PDB entry 9E6Q | electron microscopy, 1.95 A resolution | chains 1 and AM of the 40 polymer chains in the assembly

Chain 1:
Molecule: 23S rRNA
Organism: Pyrobaculum calidifontis JCM 11548
Sequence (3024 nucleotides; numbered 1 to 3024; the number before each row is that of its first residue):
     1 UAGGCAAAGCCGCCCGGUGGAUGGCUCGGCUCGGGCGXCGAAGAAGGGCG
    51 UGGCAAGCUGCGAUAAGCCCGGGGUAGCXGCAGGCAGGCUUAGAACCCGG
   101 GAUCCCCGAAUGGGGCUUCCUGCCGGGGCCGAAUAGGCCCCGGCGCCCCG
   151 UAAGGGGCGGGAACGCGGGGAAAGGAAACAUCUUAGUACCCGCAGGAAGG
   201 GAAGCCAACAGGGACCCCCUGAGUAGGGGCGACCGAAAGGGGGAUAGCCC
   251 AAACCAAAUCCUCGCGGGACAACCGUGGGGAGAUGUGGGGCUUGGGCCCG
   301 GGCAACCGCCGGCGGGCGGUAGCCGAAGUGGGCUGGAAUGCCCCGCCGUA
   351 GAGGGUGAUAGCCCCGUAGGCGAAACCGCCCGUGGCGGAGUCCCGGGGUC
   401 CCGGAGUACCUCGGCUUAGUUUUGCCGGGGGAACGCGCCGGCCACUGGCC
   451 GGCAAGGCUAAGCACGUCCCGAGUCCGAUAGCGCACUAGUACCGUGAGGG
   501 AAAGCUGAAAAGAACCCCGGAAGGGGGGUGAAAAGAGCCUGAAACCGGGC
   551 GGCUACAGUGGGGCAGGCCCGAAAGGAUGCCCCCUCCCGAAGGAAACCCC
   601 GGUGACGGGGGAGUACGAGGGAGGGGGUCCAGGGUCUGCCCUUACGUCUA
   651 GAAACACGGGCCGGGGAGUUCACGGCCGUGGCGAGCCUAAGGGGUUCAAC
   701 CCCGGAGGCGUAGGGAAACCGACAGCCCGCAGCGGGGCAACCCGCGAGGG
   751 GCGGGGUCUUAAAGGGCCCGUAGUCACGGCCGUGAGACCAGAAACCGGGC
   801 GAUCUAGCCCUGGGCAGGGUGAAGCGGGGCGAAAGCCCCGUGGAGGCCCG
   851 AAGGGGUUCUGAUGUGCAAAUCGUUCCCAUGACCUGGGGCUAGGGGCAAA
   901 AGACCAAUCAAGCCCGGUGAUAGCUGGUUCCCCCCGAAGCGGGUCUCAGC
   951 CCGGCCUCCCCGGAGGCGGCCGGCGGGGUAGAGUACUGAUCGGGGGUGCG
  1001 GGAGCCGAAAGGCUCCGGCCCCCGGUCAAACUCCGAACCUGCCAGCGCCG
  1051 UAGAAGGGGGGAGGCGGGGGCGGUGGGGUAAGCCUCCGCUCCGAGACGGG
  1101 AACAACCGAGACCGGGGUUAAGGCCCCCAAGUGCGGGCUUAGUGUCAAUC
  1151 UAAAAGGGCGUCCCCCGCCCAAGACAGCGGGGCCGUGGGCCUAACAGCAG
  1201 CCAUCGGCUAAGCAACGCGUAACAGCGGACCCGCCGAGGCGGGGGGCCCC
  1251 GAAGAUGUACAGGGACUAAGCCCGCCGCCGAGACCCCGGCCCGCGGGCCG
  1301 UUGGCCCGCGUGGGGUAGGGGGGCGCGGCCGUGGGGCAGAAGCCGGGCCG
  1351 UGAGGUCCGGUGGACCCGCGGCCGACGAAGAUCCCGGCGGUAGUAGCAGC
  1401 GAAGAGGGGUGAGAAGCCCCUCCGCCGGAAAGGACCAGGGUUUCCUGGCA
  1451 ACUUCAAUAGGCCAGGAGUUAGCCGGUCCUAAGGCGGGGCCUAAUAGGCA
  1501 CCCGCCGAAAGGGAAACGGGUUAAUAUUCCCGUGCCGCGGGGGUAGGUUC
  1551 UGCGGCAACGCAGGCCCCGUCCCCGACGCCUCGGGAUAGGGCGGGCGGGA
  1601 CUGCCGUCCCGCUUAACCGUCGAAGGCCGGGGAGUGCCGUAAUGGCGAGA
  1651 ACCGGCCGAAGGCGGGAAUAGCCGGGGGUUUCCCCGGUCCGCCCGACUCC
  1701 UGGGGCCCGUGAAAAGGGGACGGGGAACGAGCCCCCGCGCCCGUACCGAG
  1751 AACCGACGCAGGUGCUCCUGGGUGAGAAGCCCAAGGCGGCUCGGGUGACC
  1801 CCGGGCCAGGGAACUCGGCAAAUUGGCCCCGUAACUUCGGGAGAAGGGGU
  1851 GCCUGCGGUCUUGGGGUAUACCCCCGGGACCGCAGGUCGCAGUGGCAAGG
  1901 GGGACCUGACUGUUUAACAAAAACAUAGGUCCCCGCGAGCCCGUAAGGGU
  1951 GUGUACGGGGGCUGAAUCCUGGCCACUGGCGGUACGUGAXCCCCGGGUAC
  2001 AACCGGGCGAXGCGCXGCUGAAGGCCGGGGGUAACUCUGACCCUCUUAAG
  2051 GUAGCXAAXUGCCUUGCCGGGUAAGUUCCGGCGUGCAUGAAUGGAUCAAC
  2101 GAGGUCCCCACUGUCCCGGCCCGGGGCCCGGCGAACCCACCUCCAGGUGC
  2151 ACAGUCCUGGGACCCCCGACGGGGCGAGAAGUCCCUAUGGAGCUUCACAG
  2201 CAGCCUGUCGUUGCGGGGGGGCGGGGGGUGCAGAGCGUAGGUGGGAGCGA
  2251 UGAAACGGGGUCUCCGGGCCCCGUGGAUGCGACCCUGGAACACCACCCAC
  2301 UCUCCGCCCCUCCGCUUACCCGCCGCAAGGCGGGGACAGCGGCAGGCGGG
  2351 CUGUUCGGCUGGGGCGGCACACCCCUGAAAAGAUAUCGGGGGUGCCCAAA
  2401 GCUCGGCUCAGGCGGGUCAGAAAUCCGCCGUAGAGUGUAAGGGCAAAAGC
  2451 CGGGCUGACUGGGCCCUUGAACGCAAGGGGCCCAGGCGGGAAACCGGGGC
  2501 CUAGAGAACGCUCGUGCCCCCACCAGUGGGGGCCGGGCAUGACAGAAAAG
  2551 UUACCCUAGGAAUAACCGGCUCGUCGCGGGUGAGAGUCCCCAUCGACCCC
  2601 GCGGUUUGGUACCCAGACGUCGUCUCUUCCCAUCCUGGCGGUGCAGCAGC
  2651 CGCCAAGGGUGGGGCUGCCCGCCCAUUAAAGGGGAACGUGXGAUGGGUUC
  2701 AGACCGUCGCGAGACAGGUCGGUCUCUACCUGUCGGGGGCGCUGGCCGCC
  2751 UGAGGGGAAGGUGCCCUCAGUACGAGAGGAACGGGGCGCCGCGGCCUCUA
  2801 GUGUACCGGUUGUCCGGCAGGGCACUGCCGGGCAGCCACGCCGUGGGGGA
  2851 UAACCGCUGAAAGCAUCUAAGCGGGAAGCCCUCCCCGAGACGAGGCGGCC
  2901 GUUGCCCUGGGGGCAACCCCGGGGCACGAGGGCUCCXGUAGAAGACGGGG
  2951 UUGAUGGGGGGGCGGUGUAACCCCCGAGGGUUUCCCGAGGGGAGAGCCGG
  3001 CCCCUCCCAAUCGCCCGAGCGUXC
Not modelled in the structure: 996-1019, 1178-1233, 2032-2040, 2218-2310
Modified / non-standard residues: 5MC (5-methylcytidine-5'-monophosphate) at position 38, B8T (4-methyl, cytidine-5'-monophosphate) at position 79, OMC (o2'-methylycytidine-5'-monophosphate) at position 492, OMC (o2'-methylycytidine-5'-monophosphate) at position 493, OMC (o2'-methylycytidine-5'-monophosphate) at position 673, OMC (o2'-methylycytidine-5'-monophosphate) at position 872, OMU (o2'-methyluridine 5'-monophosphate) at position 875, OMG (o2'-methylguanosine-5'-monophosphate) at position 902, OMU (o2'-methyluridine 5'-monophosphate) at position 908, OMC (o2'-methylycytidine-5'-monophosphate) at position 1816, PSU (pseudouridine-5'-monophosphate) at position 1911, OMG (o2'-methylguanosine-5'-monophosphate) at position 1947, OMG (o2'-methylguanosine-5'-monophosphate) at position 1949, OMG (o2'-methylguanosine-5'-monophosphate) at position 1957, OMG (o2'-methylguanosine-5'-monophosphate) at position 1971, OMC (o2'-methylycytidine-5'-monophosphate) at position 1976, PSU (pseudouridine-5'-monophosphate) at position 1987, A2M (2'-O-methyladenosine 5'-(dihydrogen phosphate)) at position 1990, A2M (2'-O-methyladenosine 5'-(dihydrogen phosphate)) at position 2011, 4AC (N(4)-acetylcytidine-5'-monophosphate) at position 2016, OMG (o2'-methylguanosine-5'-monophosphate) at position 2017, OMC (o2'-methylycytidine-5'-monophosphate) at position 2018, PSU (pseudouridine-5'-monophosphate) at position 2044, 5MC (5-methylcytidine-5'-monophosphate) at position 2056, A2M (2'-O-methyladenosine 5'-(dihydrogen phosphate)) at position 2059, OMG (o2'-methylguanosine-5'-monophosphate) at position 2066, OMG (o2'-methylguanosine-5'-monophosphate) at position 2071, OMU (o2'-methyluridine 5'-monophosphate) at position 2077, OMU (o2'-methyluridine 5'-monophosphate) at position 2088, OMG (o2'-methylguanosine-5'-monophosphate) at position 2103, OMG (o2'-methylguanosine-5'-monophosphate) at position 2104, OMC (o2'-methylycytidine-5'-monophosphate) at position 2115, OMC (o2'-methylycytidine-5'-monophosphate) at position 2116, OMC (o2'-methylycytidine-5'-monophosphate) at position 2143, OMU (o2'-methyluridine 5'-monophosphate) at position 2155, OMG (o2'-methylguanosine-5'-monophosphate) at position 2176, OMG (o2'-methylguanosine-5'-monophosphate) at position 2362, OMG (o2'-methylguanosine-5'-monophosphate) at position 2366, OMG (o2'-methylguanosine-5'-monophosphate) at position 2388, OMU (o2'-methyluridine 5'-monophosphate) at position 2408, OMG (o2'-methylguanosine-5'-monophosphate) at position 2537, OMC (o2'-methylycytidine-5'-monophosphate) at position 2538, OMC (o2'-methylycytidine-5'-monophosphate) at position 2555, PSU (pseudouridine-5'-monophosphate) at position 2571, OMU (o2'-methyluridine 5'-monophosphate) at position 2574, OMG (o2'-methylguanosine-5'-monophosphate) at position 2601, PSU (pseudouridine-5'-monophosphate) at position 2607, OMG (o2'-methylguanosine-5'-monophosphate) at position 2608, PSU (pseudouridine-5'-monophosphate) at position 2610, OMU (o2'-methyluridine 5'-monophosphate) at position 2623, OMC (o2'-methylycytidine-5'-monophosphate) at position 2624, PSU (pseudouridine-5'-monophosphate) at position 2625, OMU (o2'-methyluridine 5'-monophosphate) at position 2628, OMU (o2'-methyluridine 5'-monophosphate) at position 2666, OMG (o2'-methylguanosine-5'-monophosphate) at position 2667, A2M (2'-O-methyladenosine 5'-(dihydrogen phosphate)) at position 2691, UR3 (3-methyluridine-5'-monophoshate) at position 2698, OMC (o2'-methylycytidine-5'-monophosphate) at position 2704, OMU (o2'-methyluridine 5'-monophosphate) at position 2707, OMC (o2'-methylycytidine-5'-monophosphate) at position 2720, OMU (o2'-methyluridine 5'-monophosphate) at position 2851, OMC (o2'-methylycytidine-5'-monophosphate) at position 2884, OMC (o2'-methylycytidine-5'-monophosphate) at position 2885, B8T (4-methyl, cytidine-5'-monophosphate) at position 2937, G7M (N7-methyl-guanosine-5'-monophosphate) at position 3023
Bound ions: Mg2+ site 1: A7, A8; Mg2+ site 2 near G24 (its only coordinating residue here); Mg2+ site 3 near U111 (its only coordinating residue here); Mg2+ site 4 near A173 (its only coordinating residue here); Mg2+ site 5: A173, U2354; Mg2+ site 6: A178, C179; Mg2+ site 7: C179, G2190; Mg2+ site 8 near G186 (its only coordinating residue here); Mg2+ site 9 near A198 (its only coordinating residue here); Mg2+ site 10 near G199 (its only coordinating residue here); Mg2+ site 11: G223, G235 (shared with 1 residue of chain AH); Mg2+ site 12 near U286 (its only coordinating residue here); 119 more Mg2+ sites not listed
Small-molecule neighbours:
  - spermine (SPM), molecule 1: G24, G336, A337, A358, C505, U506, G507, A508, A531, C539, C1337, G1363, A1364
  - spermine (SPM), molecule 2: A41, G43, U111, G112, C144, G145, C146, G155, G156, G157, C158
  - spermine (SPM), molecule 3: U121, G122, C123, C138, C139, C140, C1740, C1741
  - spermine (SPM), molecule 4: G167, G168, G169, G170, G186, C415
  - spermine (SPM), molecule 5: A177, A178, C179, C230, G231, U2188, A2508, C2509, A2546
  - spermine (SPM), molecule 6: C182, U183, U184, A185, G186, G227, G228, U416, U417, G419, U420
  - spermine (SPM), molecule 7: G200, G201, A202, A454, A455, G456, G457, C458, U459
  - spermine (SPM), molecule 8: G226, G227, G228, C230, U420, U422, A2522
  - spermine (SPM), molecule 9: G351, A352, G353, G354, G355, U356, A360, G361
  - spermine (SPM), molecule 10: G413, G414, C2201, C2343, A2344
  - spermine (SPM), molecule 11: G494, U495, G496, U803, A906, A907, C1754, G1755
  - spermine (SPM), molecule 12: C515, C516, C517, C518, G519, G523, G524, G525, G526, G527
  - spermine (SPM), molecule 13: G589, A590, A591, G592, G593, G613, U614, A615, C616, G617
  - spermine (SPM), molecule 14: U642, U643, A1096, C1097, G1098, A1102, C1103, A1104, C2156, C2157
  - spermine (SPM), molecule 15: A644, C645, A654, C655, A656, C657, G658, G659, A2177, G2178, A2179, A2180, G2616, A2617
  - spermine (SPM), molecule 16: A650, G1068, G1069, G1070, C1083, C1084, C2612
  - spermine (SPM), molecule 17: G715, A716, G766, A2508, C2509, C2534
  - spermine (SPM), molecule 18: C781, G782, C951, A1062, G1063, G1064, G1319
  - spermine (SPM), molecule 19: G791, G916, G917, U918, G919, A920
  - spermine (SPM), molecule 20: C808, C809, C810, U811, G812, G813, U885, G886, G887, G888, G889
  - spermine (SPM), molecule 21: C849, G1825, G1826, C1827, G1843, A1844, A1898, G1899
  - spermine (SPM), molecule 22: G854, G855, G856, G1750, G1761, G1762, U1763, C1765
  - spermine (SPM), molecule 23: G856, U857, U858, C859, U871, G873, U874, A1916, A1917
  - spermine (SPM), molecule 24: U857, U858, A1920, A1921, OMG_2103, OMG_2104, U2105, G2721, G2722
  - spermine (SPM), molecule 25: G866, C867, A868, U1453, U1454, C1757
  - spermine (SPM), molecule 26: C934, C935, G936, U1316, A1317, G1318, G1319, G1320, G1321
  - spermine (SPM), molecule 27: U979, A980, G981, A982, A1029, U1032, C1034, G1035, G2377, A2378, A2379
  - spermine (SPM), molecule 28: G1123, C1124, C1125, C1126, C1127, U1145, A1259, C1260, A1261, G1262, G1263, G1264, A1265
  - spermine (SPM), molecule 29: U1394, A1395, C1800, G2125, G2126, C2127, C2128, C2167, G2168, A2169, C2170, A2728
  - spermine (SPM), molecule 30: A1398, G1793, G1795, U1796, G1797, G2124, G2125, G2126
  - spermine (SPM), molecule 31: G1399, C1400, A1402, A1403, A1430, G1750, C1787, G1789, C1790
  - spermine (SPM), molecule 32: G1428, G1770, G1771, G1772, U1773, G1774
  - spermine (SPM), molecule 33: U1492, A1493, G2203, G2341, G2342
  - spermine (SPM), molecule 34: A1588, G1589, U1614, A1615, C1663, G1664, G1665, G1666
  - spermine (SPM), molecule 35: U1710, G1711, A1712, A1713
  - spermine (SPM), molecule 36: C1806, C1807, U2802, G2803, C2829, G2830, G2831, G2832
  - spermine (SPM), molecule 37: U1850, G1851, C1852, A1884, G1885, G1886, U1887, C1888, G1889, G1892
  - spermine (SPM), molecule 38: U1907, G1908, U1963, G1964, U2092, G2093, G2094, A2095, U2096, OMC_2704, C2705
  - spermine (SPM), molecule 39: A1938, G1939, C1940, G1948, OMG_1949, U1950, G1951
  - spermine (SPM), molecule 40: OMC_2115, OMC_2116, C2117, G2118
  - spermine (SPM), molecule 41: C2464, C2465, U2467, U2468, G2469, A2475, A2476, G2477, G2478, G2479, G2480
  - spermine (SPM), molecule 42: C2621, G2622, OMU_2623, A2685, G2688, U2689, G2690, A2693, U2694
  - spermine (SPM), molecule 43: G2661, G2662, A2680, G2681, G2682, G2683
  - spermine (SPM), molecule 44: G2755, G2756, G2757, A2759, C2880
  - spermine (SPM), molecule 45: G2760, G2761, U2762, G2763, C2787, G2788, C2789, G2845
  - spermine (SPM), molecule 46: A2954, U2955, G2956, G2957, G2958, G2959, G2960, C3003, C3004, U3005

Chain AM:
Name: 50S ribosomal protein L15e
Organism: Pyrobaculum calidifontis JCM 11548
UniProt: A3MWR6 (A3MWR6_PYRCJ); residues 1-189 here = UniProt positions 1-189
Chain sequence (189 residues; row label = number of the first residue in the row):
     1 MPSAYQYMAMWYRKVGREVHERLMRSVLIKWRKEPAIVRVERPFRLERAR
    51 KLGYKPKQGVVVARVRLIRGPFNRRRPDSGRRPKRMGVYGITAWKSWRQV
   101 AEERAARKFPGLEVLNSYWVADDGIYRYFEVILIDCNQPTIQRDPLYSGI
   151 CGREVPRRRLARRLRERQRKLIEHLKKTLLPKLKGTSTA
Not modelled in the structure: 1, 186-189
Cystine bridges: Cys-136/Cys-151
Small-molecule neighbours:
  - spermine (SPM), molecule 1: Leu-67, Ile-68, Arg-69, Gly-70, Pro-71, Asn-73, Val-88, Tyr-89, Trp-97, Arg-104
  - spermine (SPM), molecule 2: Phe-72, Thr-92, Ala-93, Trp-94

How chain 1 and chain AM interact:
Contacting residue pairs - 203 pairs, chain 1 then chain AM:
  C147(1) with Lys-108(AM), hydrogen bond to the sugar; Pro-110(AM), sugar contact
  C148(1) with Lys-108(AM), salt bridge to the phosphate; Phe-109(AM), phosphate contact
  C149(1) with Arg-39(AM), salt bridge to the phosphate; Gly-59(AM), phosphate contact; Val-61(AM), sugar contact; Asp-135(AM), hydrogen bond to the sugar; Gln-138(AM), sugar contact
  G150(1) with Arg-39(AM), salt bridge to the phosphate; Gln-58(AM), phosphate contact; Gly-59(AM), hydrogen bond to the phosphate; Gln-138(AM), sugar contact
  U151(1) with Gln-58(AM), hydrogen bond to the phosphate
  G155(1) with Asn-137(AM), sugar contact
  G156(1) with Pro-110(AM), hydrogen bond to the base; Asn-137(AM), sugar contact
  G157(1) with Pro-110(AM), base contact; Gly-111(AM), sugar contact
  G167(1) with Lys-95(AM), sugar contact; Gln-99(AM), hydrogen bond to the sugar
  G168(1) with Trp-94(AM), phosphate contact; Lys-95(AM), sugar contact
  G169(1) with Phe-72(AM), phosphate contact; Ala-93(AM), phosphate contact; Trp-94(AM), hydrogen bond to the phosphate
  G170(1) with Phe-72(AM), phosphate contact; Arg-74(AM), salt bridge to the phosphate
  A171(1) with Arg-81(AM), hydrogen bond to the sugar; Arg-85(AM), salt bridge to the phosphate
  A172(1) with Gly-80(AM), sugar contact; Arg-81(AM), phosphate contact; Arg-82(AM), hydrogen bond to the phosphate; Arg-85(AM), phosphate contact
  A180(1) with Pro-83(AM), sugar contact
  U181(1) with Arg-82(AM), salt bridge to the phosphate; Pro-83(AM), phosphate contact; Lys-84(AM), hydrogen bond to the phosphate
  C182(1) with Arg-82(AM), salt bridge to the phosphate; Lys-84(AM), salt bridge to the phosphate
  U183(1) with Arg-82(AM), hydrogen bond to the base
  A185(1) with Arg-85(AM), base contact
  G192(1) with Arg-107(AM), hydrogen bond to the phosphate
  C193(1) with Arg-107(AM), salt bridge to the phosphate
  C249(1) with Pro-145(AM), sugar contact
  C250(1) with Lys-55(AM), phosphate contact; Pro-145(AM), sugar contact; Leu-146(AM), sugar contact
  A251(1) with Arg-50(AM), sugar contact; Lys-55(AM), salt bridge to the phosphate
  A252(1) with Ser-3(AM), phosphate contact; Tyr-5(AM), phosphate contact; Arg-50(AM), salt bridge to the phosphate
  A253(1) with Ser-3(AM), phosphate contact
  C260(1) with Thr-140(AM), sugar contact; Arg-143(AM), phosphate contact
  C261(1) with Pro-139(AM), phosphate contact; Thr-140(AM), sugar contact; Arg-143(AM), salt bridge to the phosphate
  U262(1) with Pro-139(AM), phosphate contact
  G280(1) with Gln-58(AM), hydrogen bond to the sugar
  A281(1) with Pro-56(AM), hydrogen bond to the sugar; Gln-58(AM), hydrogen bond to the sugar
  G282(1) with Arg-42(AM), salt bridge to the phosphate; Pro-56(AM), sugar contact
  A283(1) with Arg-42(AM), salt bridge to the phosphate
  U284(1) with Arg-42(AM), hydrogen bond to the sugar; Leu-46(AM), sugar contact
  G285(1) with Tyr-5(AM), hydrogen bond to the phosphate; Leu-46(AM), phosphate contact; Arg-50(AM), salt bridge to the phosphate; Pro-56(AM), sugar contact
  U286(1) with Arg-50(AM), salt bridge to the phosphate; Lys-55(AM), phosphate contact; Pro-56(AM), phosphate contact; Lys-57(AM), hydrogen bond to the phosphate
  G287(1) with Lys-55(AM), salt bridge to the phosphate; Lys-57(AM), salt bridge to the phosphate
  A304(1) with Lys-170(AM), sugar contact; Leu-171(AM), base contact; His-174(AM), stacking on the base
  A305(1) with Lys-170(AM), salt bridge to the phosphate
  C306(1) with Arg-167(AM), salt bridge to the phosphate
  C307(1) with Arg-163(AM), base contact; Arg-167(AM), salt bridge to the phosphate
  G308(1) with Arg-163(AM), hydrogen bond to the base
  C309(1) with Arg-153(AM), salt bridge to the phosphate; Val-155(AM), phosphate contact; Arg-159(AM), salt bridge to the phosphate
  C310(1) with Arg-159(AM), salt bridge to the phosphate
  G311(1) with Arg-158(AM), hydrogen bond to the base; Arg-159(AM), hydrogen bond to the base
  G312(1) with Arg-158(AM), base contact
  C313(1) with Arg-158(AM), base contact
  C380(1) with Arg-157(AM), salt bridge to the phosphate
  C381(1) with Arg-157(AM), salt bridge to the phosphate; Arg-165(AM), salt bridge to the phosphate
  G382(1) with Arg-158(AM), hydrogen bond to the base; Arg-165(AM), salt bridge to the phosphate
  U383(1) with Arg-158(AM), hydrogen bond to the base; Arg-162(AM), salt bridge to the phosphate
  G384(1) with Arg-162(AM), salt bridge to the phosphate
  C402(1) with Pro-2(AM), phosphate contact; Gln-6(AM), hydrogen bond to the phosphate
  G403(1) with Gln-6(AM), phosphate contact
  G404(1) with Arg-48(AM), phosphate contact; Lys-51(AM), hydrogen bond to the base
  A405(1) with Tyr-12(AM), base contact; Arg-13(AM), salt bridge to the phosphate; Arg-17(AM), base contact; Arg-45(AM), hydrogen bond to the sugar; Arg-48(AM), salt bridge to the phosphate; Lys-51(AM), phosphate contact
  G406(1) with Arg-17(AM), hydrogen bond to the base; Arg-45(AM), salt bridge to the phosphate; Arg-48(AM), salt bridge to the phosphate; Trp-119(AM), base contact
  G413(1) with Gly-90(AM), hydrogen bond to the base; Thr-92(AM), base contact
  G414(1) with Gly-90(AM), sugar contact; Ile-91(AM), sugar contact
  C415(1) with Lys-84(AM), salt bridge to the phosphate; Arg-85(AM), phosphate contact; Trp-94(AM), hydrogen bond to the base
  U416(1) with Lys-84(AM), salt bridge to the phosphate; Arg-85(AM), salt bridge to the phosphate; Trp-94(AM), sugar contact
  G424(1) with Trp-94(AM), base contact
  C425(1) with Trp-94(AM), sugar contact
  C426(1) with Thr-92(AM), hydrogen bond to the base; Ala-93(AM), hydrogen bond to the sugar; Trp-94(AM), sugar contact; Lys-95(AM), phosphate contact; Ser-96(AM), phosphate contact
  G427(1) with Gly-70(AM), hydrogen bond to the phosphate; Pro-71(AM), sugar contact; Thr-92(AM), sugar contact; Ser-96(AM), phosphate contact; Trp-97(AM), hydrogen bond to the phosphate
  G428(1) with Arg-69(AM), salt bridge to the phosphate; Gly-70(AM), hydrogen bond to the phosphate; Arg-127(AM), salt bridge to the phosphate
  G429(1) with Arg-69(AM), salt bridge to the phosphate
  A432(1) with Lys-14(AM), phosphate contact; Arg-17(AM), salt bridge to the phosphate
  G456(1) with Arg-48(AM), salt bridge to the phosphate; Lys-51(AM), sugar contact; Leu-52(AM), phosphate contact; Asn-116(AM), hydrogen bond to the sugar
  G457(1) with Asn-116(AM), hydrogen bond to the phosphate; Leu-146(AM), sugar contact
  C458(1) with Gly-149(AM), sugar contact
  C796(1) with Ser-79(AM), phosphate contact; Gly-80(AM), hydrogen bond to the phosphate; Arg-81(AM), hydrogen bond to the phosphate
  G797(1) with Ser-79(AM), hydrogen bond to the phosphate; Arg-81(AM), salt bridge to the phosphate
  G894(1) with Asp-78(AM), sugar contact
  G895(1) with Asp-78(AM), phosphate contact
  C1490(1) with Pro-35(AM), phosphate contact; Ala-36(AM), hydrogen bond to the phosphate
  C1491(1) with Ala-36(AM), phosphate contact; Ile-68(AM), phosphate contact
  U1492(1) with Ile-68(AM), phosphate contact; Asn-73(AM), sugar contact; Arg-104(AM), salt bridge to the phosphate
  A1493(1) with Phe-72(AM), phosphate contact; Asn-73(AM), hydrogen bond to the phosphate; Lys-95(AM), hydrogen bond to the sugar; Trp-97(AM), sugar contact; Val-100(AM), phosphate contact
  A1494(1) with Val-100(AM), phosphate contact; Arg-104(AM), salt bridge to the phosphate
  U1495(1) with Arg-107(AM), salt bridge to the phosphate
  U1944(1) with Asn-73(AM), hydrogen bond to the base; Arg-75(AM), sugar contact
  A1945(1) with Asn-73(AM), sugar contact
  G2200(1) with Arg-76(AM), base contact; Pro-83(AM), sugar contact
  C2201(1) with Arg-76(AM), hydrogen bond to the base; Met-86(AM), hydrogen bond to the sugar; Gly-87(AM), phosphate contact; Val-88(AM), phosphate contact
  A2202(1) with Arg-76(AM), sugar contact; Gly-87(AM), phosphate contact; Val-88(AM), hydrogen bond to the phosphate; Tyr-89(AM), hydrogen bond to the phosphate
  G2203(1) with Tyr-89(AM), hydrogen bond to the phosphate
  U2211(1) with Gly-124(AM), hydrogen bond to the sugar
  G2213(1) with Arg-25(AM), sugar contact
  A2318(1) with Ile-29(AM), sugar contact; Arg-32(AM), hydrogen bond to the phosphate
  C2319(1) with Arg-32(AM), salt bridge to the phosphate
  G2341(1) with Pro-71(AM), phosphate contact
  G2342(1) with Pro-71(AM), phosphate contact; Tyr-89(AM), phosphate contact
  C2343(1) with Gly-90(AM), phosphate contact
  G2350(1) with Arg-76(AM), base contact
  C2351(1) with Arg-76(AM), hydrogen bond to the base
  U2352(1) with Gly-80(AM), phosphate contact; Arg-81(AM), hydrogen bond to the sugar
  G2353(1) with Gly-80(AM), phosphate contact; Arg-81(AM), sugar contact
Also at the interface, not in a pair above, chain 1 (108 interface residues in all): G154, U184, G186, C401, G1489, G2210, U2212, G2329, G2339, C2340
Also at the interface, not in a pair above, chain AM (97 interface residues in all): Lys-33, Tyr-54, Arg-66, Leu-112, Ile-125, Asp-144, Ile-150, Pro-156

Overview:
108 residues of chain 1 face 97 of chain AM across their interface, with 52 hydrogen bonds, 47 salt bridges
and 1 aromatic stacking contact. Polar pairs include G156(1)/Pro-110(AM), U183(1)/Arg-82(AM) and
G308(1)/Arg-163(AM). 2 spermine molecules are bound between chain 1 and chain AM.
Chain 1 is 23S rRNA and chain AM is 50S ribosomal protein L15e, both from Pyrobaculum calidifontis JCM 11548;
the structure, Cryo-EM structure of the Pyrobaculum calidifontis 50S ribosomal subunit in complex with Dri,
was determined by electron microscopy.
